Entry 5MPE (electron microscopy, 4.50 A resolution (low resolution: residue-level contacts below are approximate; hydrogen-bond / salt-bridge calls are withheld)); this record covers chains P and O of the 13 polymer chains in the assembly.

Chain P:
Molecule: 26S proteasome regulatory subunit RPN5
Organism: Saccharomyces cerevisiae (strain ATCC 204508 / S288c)
Reference sequence: Q12250 (RPN5_YEAST); numbering as in UniProt (aligned over 1-445)
Chain sequence (445 residues; row label = number of the first residue in the row):
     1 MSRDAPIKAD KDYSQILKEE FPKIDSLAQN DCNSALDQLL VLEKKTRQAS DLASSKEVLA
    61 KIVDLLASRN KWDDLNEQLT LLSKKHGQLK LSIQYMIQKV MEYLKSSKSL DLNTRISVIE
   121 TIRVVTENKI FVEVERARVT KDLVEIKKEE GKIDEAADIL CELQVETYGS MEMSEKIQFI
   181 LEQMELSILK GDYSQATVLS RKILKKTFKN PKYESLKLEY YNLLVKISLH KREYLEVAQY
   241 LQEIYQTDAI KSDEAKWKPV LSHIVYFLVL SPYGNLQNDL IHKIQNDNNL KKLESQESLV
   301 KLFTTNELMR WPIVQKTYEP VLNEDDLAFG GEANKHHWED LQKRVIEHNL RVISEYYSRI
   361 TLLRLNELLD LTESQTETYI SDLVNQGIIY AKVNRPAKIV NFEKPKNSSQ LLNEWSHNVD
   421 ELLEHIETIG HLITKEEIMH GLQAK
Disordered / not traced: 441-445
UniProt features mapped onto this chain:
  - modified residue: Ser2 (N-acetylserine)

Chain O:
Molecule: 26S proteasome regulatory subunit RPN9
Organism: Saccharomyces cerevisiae (strain ATCC 204508 / S288c)
Reference sequence: Q04062 (RPN9_YEAST); residues 1-393 here = UniProt positions 1-393
Chain sequence (393 residues; each row starts with the number of its first residue):
     1 MFNNHEIDTI LSTLRMEADP SLHPLFEQFE KFYEEKLWFQ LSESLTKFFD DAKSTPLRLR
    61 LYDNFVSKFY DKINQLSVVK YLLASLKDSK DFDESLKYLD DLKAQFQELD SKKQRNNGSK
   121 DHGDGILLID SEIARTYLLK NDLVKARDLL DDLEKTLDKK DSIPLRITNS FYSTNSQYFK
   181 FKNDFNSFYY TSLLYLSTLE PSTSITLAER QQLAYDLSIS ALLGDKIYNF GELLHHPIME
   241 TIVNDSNYDW LFQLLNALTV GDFDKFDSLI KVQISKIPIL AQHESFLRQK ICLMTLIETV
   301 FVKNIRMLSF EDISKATHLP KDNVEHLVMR AISLGLLKGS IDQVNELVTI SWVQPRIISG
   361 DQITKMKDRL VEWNDQVEKL GKKMEARGQS IWV
Disordered / not traced: 1-5

How chain P and chain O interact:
Contacting residue pairs - 23 pairs, chain P then chain O:
  Glu307(P) - Arg330(O)
  Leu308(P) - Arg330(O)
  Arg310(P) - His326(O)
  Tyr356(P) - Met329(O)
  Tyr356(P) - Ile332(O)
  Tyr356(P) - Ser333(O)
  Tyr356(P) - Ser340(O)
  Tyr356(P) - Ile341(O)
  Tyr357(P) - Glu325(O)
  Tyr357(P) - Met329(O)
  Tyr357(P) - Ile341(O)
  Ser358(P) - Ser340(O)
  Ser358(P) - Ile341(O)
  Ser358(P) - Asp342(O)
  Arg359(P) - Ile341(O)
  Arg359(P) - Asp342(O)
  Arg359(P) - Gln343(O)
  Arg359(P) - Val344(O)
  Ile360(P) - Gln343(O)
  Thr361(P) - Gln343(O)
  Arg364(P) - Asp322(O)
  Arg364(P) - Glu325(O)
  Ile399(P) - Val344(O)
Interface residues without a listed pair, chain P (13 interface residues in all): Asn306, Ile353
Interface residues without a listed pair, chain O (13 interface residues in all): Gly339

Summary:
Chain P and chain O each contribute 13 residues to their interface.
Here chain P is 26S proteasome regulatory subunit RPN5 and chain O is 26S proteasome regulatory subunit RPN9,
both from Saccharomyces cerevisiae (strain ATCC 204508 / S288c). Entry 5MPE (26S proteasome in presence of ATP
(s2)) was determined by electron microscopy together with 5MP9, 5MPA, 5MPB, 5MPC and 5MPD from the same study.
